PDB entry 8FNG | electron microscopy, 2.20 A resolution | chains A and L of the 12 polymer chains in the assembly

[Chain A]
Protein: Lamina-associated polypeptide 2, isoform alpha, Integrase chimera
From: Homo sapiens
Notes: EC 2.7.7.-, 3.1.-.-
UniProtKB: chimeric construct of P42166, P12497: residues -53 to -3 from P42166 (LAP2A_HUMAN) positions 50-100 (UniProt number = residue number + 103); residues 1-288 from P12497 positions 1148-1435 (UniProt number = residue number + 1147)
Chain sequence (364 residues; row label = number of the first residue in the row; numbers below 1 keep their minus sign (Gly-75 is residue -75)):
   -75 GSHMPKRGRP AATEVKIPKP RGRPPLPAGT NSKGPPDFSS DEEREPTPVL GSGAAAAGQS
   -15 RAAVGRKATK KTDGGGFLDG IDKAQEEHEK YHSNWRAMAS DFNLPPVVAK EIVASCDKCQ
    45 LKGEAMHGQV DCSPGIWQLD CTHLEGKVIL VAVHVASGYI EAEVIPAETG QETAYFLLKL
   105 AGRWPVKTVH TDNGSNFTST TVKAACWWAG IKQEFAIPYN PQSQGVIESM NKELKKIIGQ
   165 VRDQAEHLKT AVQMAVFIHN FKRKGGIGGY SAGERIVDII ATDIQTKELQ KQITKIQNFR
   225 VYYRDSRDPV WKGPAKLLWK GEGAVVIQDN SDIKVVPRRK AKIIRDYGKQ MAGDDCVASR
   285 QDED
Not modelled in the structure: -75 to 0, 229-235, 269-288
Sequence notes: expression tag (-75 to -54); conflict Gln-17 (Arg86 in P42166); linker (-2 to 0); engineered mutation Ala140 (Gly1287 in P12497)
Bound ions: Zn2+: His12, His16, Cys40, Cys43; Mg2+ site 1: Asp64, Asp116 (together with Dolutegravir); Mg2+ site 2: Asp64, Glu152 (together with Dolutegravir)
Residues lining bound ligands: Dolutegravir (DLU; (4R,12aS)-N-(2,4-difluorobenzyl)-7-hydroxy-4-methyl-6,8-dioxo-3,4,6,8,12,12a-hexahydro-2H-pyrido[1',2':4,5]pyrazino[2,1-b][1,3]oxazine-9-carboxamide): Asp64, Cys65, Asp116, Asn117, Gly118, Tyr143, Pro145, Gln146, Glu152
Swiss-Prot annotation at these positions:
  - modified residue: Thr-46 (Phosphothreonine), Ser-44 (Phosphoserine), Ser-37 (Phosphoserine), Ser-36 (Phosphoserine), Thr-29 (Phosphothreonine), Ser-24 (Phosphoserine), Arg-15 (Omega-N-methylarginine)
  - zinc finger: Asp3 to Gln44 (Integrase-type)
  - DNA-binding region: Phe223 to Asp270 (Integrase-type)
  - binding site (Zn(2+)): His12, His16, Cys40, Cys43
  - binding site (Mg(2+)): Asp64, Asp116, Glu152
Reported in the primary citation:
  - conformationally variable residues (side-chain flip): Gln148
  - mutagenesis - E138K: unchanged catalytic activity
  - mutagenesis - G140A (3- to 5-fold), Q148H (5- to 10-fold), Q148K (5- to 10-fold), Q148R (5- to 10-fold): decreased catalytic activity
  - catalytic residues: Glu152 (citing earlier work)

[Chain L]
Molecule: 25-nt DNA strand
Sequence (25 nucleotides; each row starts with the number of its first residue; numbers below 1 keep their minus sign (DA-3 is residue -3)):
    -3 AGCGTGGGCG GGAAAATCTC TAGCA
Not modelled in the structure: -3 to 4

[How chain A and chain L interact]
Residue-residue contacts - 6 pairs, chain A then chain L:
  Pro30(A) - DA11(L)  phosphate contact
  Lys46(A) - DT17(L)  hydrogen bond to the base
  Ala49(A) - DC16(L)  base contact
  Ala49(A) - DT17(L)  sugar contact
  Met50(A) - DT17(L)  sugar contact
  His51(A) - DT17(L)  salt bridge to the phosphate
Also at the interface, not in a pair above, chain A (6 interface residues in all): Gln146
Also at the interface, not in a pair above, chain L (4 interface residues in all): DA18

[Summary]
The interface between chain A and chain L involves 6 residues on one side and 4 on the other, with 1 hydrogen
bond and 1 salt bridge. Polar contacts include Lys46(A)-DT17(L) and His51(A)-DT17(L). The paper reports the
catalytic residue Glu152(A); G140A, Q148H and Q148K of chain A, among others, reduce catalytic activity; 5
substitutions were tested in all.
Here chain A is Lamina-associated polypeptide 2, isoform alpha, Integrase chimera (Homo sapiens) and chain L
is a 25-nt DNA strand. Entry 8FNG (Structure of G140A HIV-1 intasome with Dolutegravir bound) was determined
by electron microscopy (same publication as 8FND, 8FNH, 8FNJ, 8FNL, 8FNM, 8FNO, 8FNP and 8FNQ).
